4H13 - chains C and D of the 8 polymer chains in the assembly; structure by X-ray diffraction, 3.07 A resolution.

# Chain C
Name: Apocytochrome f
Organism: Mastigocladus laminosus
UniProt: P83793 (CYF_MASLA); residues 1-289 here correspond to UniProt positions 45-333 (UniProt number = residue number + 44)
Amino-acid sequence (289 residues; each row starts with the number of its first residue):
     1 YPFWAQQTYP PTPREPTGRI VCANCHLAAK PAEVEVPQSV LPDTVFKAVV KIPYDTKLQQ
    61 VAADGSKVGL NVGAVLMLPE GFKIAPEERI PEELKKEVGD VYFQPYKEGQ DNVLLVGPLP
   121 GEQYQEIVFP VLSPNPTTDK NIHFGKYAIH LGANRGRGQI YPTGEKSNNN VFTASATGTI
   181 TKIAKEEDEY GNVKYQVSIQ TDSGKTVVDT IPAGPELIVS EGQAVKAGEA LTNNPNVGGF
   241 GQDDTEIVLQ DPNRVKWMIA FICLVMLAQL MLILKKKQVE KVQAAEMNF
Unresolved in the structure: 289
Bound ions: heme Fe: Y1, H26; Cd2+: H143 (shared with 1 residue of chain A)
Small-molecule neighbours:
  - phosphatidic acid (7PH; (1R)-2-(dodecanoyloxy)-1-[(phosphonooxy)methyl]ethyl tetradecanoate): D251, R254, W257, M258, F261
  - heme (HEM): Y1, P2, W4, A5, T8, Y9, C22, C25, H26, Q60, A63, G69, L70, N71, V72, G73, A74, V75, P118, N154, G156, R157, G158, Q159, I160, Y161, P162
Curated features (UniProtKB/Swiss-Prot):
  - binding site (heme): Y1, C22, C25, H26

# Chain D
Name: Cytochrome b6-f complex iron-sulfur subunit
Organism: Mastigocladus laminosus
Notes: EC 1.10.9.1
UniProt: P83794 (UCRI_MASLA); residues 1-179 here = UniProt positions 1-179
Amino-acid sequence (179 residues; row label = number of the first residue in the row):
     1 MAQFTESMDV PDMGRRQFMN LLAFGTVTGV ALGALYPLVK YFIPPSGGAV GGGTTAKDKL
    61 GNNVKVSKFL ESHNAGDRVL VQGLKGDPTY IVVESKEAIR DYGINAVCTH LGCVVPWNAA
   121 ENKFKCPCHG SQYDETGKVI RGPAPLSLAL CHATVQDDNI VLTPWTETDF RTGEKPWWV
Unresolved in the structure: 1-8, 51-53
Cystine bridges: C113-C128
Bound ions: 2Fe-2S cluster Fe: C108, H110, C126, H129
Small-molecule neighbours:
  - phosphatidic acid (7PH; (1R)-2-(dodecanoyloxy)-1-[(phosphonooxy)methyl]ethyl tetradecanoate): G33, A34, Y36, P37
  - 2Fe-2S cluster (FES): C108, H110, L111, G112, C113, C126, C128, H129, G130, S131, P143

# Chain C / chain D interface
Contacting residue pairs - 23 pairs, chain C then chain D:
  F261(C) - V30(D)
  L264(C) - G29(D)
  L264(C) - V30(D)
  V265(C) - V30(D)  hydrophobic
  A268(C) - T26(D)
  M271(C) - L22(D)  hydrophobic
  M271(C) - A23(D)
  M271(C) - T26(D)
  L272(C) - A23(D)  hydrophobic
  L272(C) - F24(D)  hydrophobic
  L272(C) - V27(D)  hydrophobic
  L274(C) - M19(D)  hydrophobic
  K275(C) - R16(D)
  K275(C) - M19(D)
  K275(C) - N20(D)  hydrogen bond
  Q278(C) - R15(D)  hydrogen bond (side chain-backbone)
  Q278(C) - R16(D)
  Q278(C) - M19(D)
  K281(C) - V10(D)
  V282(C) - V10(D)  hydrophobic
  V282(C) - P11(D)
  V282(C) - R16(D)
  A285(C) - V10(D)  hydrophobic
Also at the interface, not in a pair above, chain C (13 interface residues in all): L267
Also at the interface, not in a pair above, chain D (16 interface residues in all): D9, G33, A34

# Summary
Chain C and chain D form an interface of 13 and 16 residues respectively; the contacts include 2 hydrogen
bonds. Among the polar pairs are K275(C)-N20(D) and Q278(C)-R15(D). Phosphatidic acid is bound between chain C
and chain D. Bound to chain C: heme.
Chain C is Apocytochrome f and chain D is Cytochrome b6-f complex iron-sulfur subunit, both from Mastigocladus
laminosus; the structure, Crystal Structure of the Cytochrome b6f Complex from Mastigocladus laminosus with
TDS, was determined by X-ray diffraction, deposited together with 4H44.
